Entry 5MMZ (X-ray diffraction, 2.40 A resolution); this record covers chains A and B.

Chain A:
Name: Metal transporter CNNM2
Source organism: Mus musculus
UniProt: Q3TWN3 (CNNM2_MOUSE); numbering as in UniProt (aligned over 430-584)
Amino-acid sequence (156 residues; each row starts with the number of its first residue):
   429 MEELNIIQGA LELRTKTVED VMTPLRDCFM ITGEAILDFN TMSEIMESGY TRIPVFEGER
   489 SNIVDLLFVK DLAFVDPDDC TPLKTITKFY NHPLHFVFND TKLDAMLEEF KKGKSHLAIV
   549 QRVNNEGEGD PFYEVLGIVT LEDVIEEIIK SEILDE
Disordered / not traced: 579-584
Construct notes: initiating methionine (429)
Swiss-Prot annotation at these positions:
  - mutagenesis: Asn527 (N527A: No effect on N-glycosylation)
Reported in the primary citation:
  - conformationally variable residues (order/disorder transition): Asn553 to Pro559
  - mutagenesis - F526A, D528A, D528N, V551A, V551T, N553A, N553T: unchanged binding to Protein tyrosine phosphatase type IVA 1 (chain B)

Chain B:
Name: Protein tyrosine phosphatase type IVA 1
Source organism: Mus musculus
Notes: EC 3.1.3.48
UniProt: Q63739 (TP4A1_MOUSE); residues 1-173 here = UniProt positions 1-173
Amino-acid sequence (173 residues; numbered 1 to 173; the number before each row is that of its first residue):
     1 MARMNRPAPV EVTYKNMRFL ITHNPTNATL NKFIEELKKY GVTTIVRVCE ATYDTTLVEK
    61 EGIHVLDWPF DDGAPPSNQI VDDWLSLVKI KFREEPGCCI AVHCVAGLGR APVLVALALI
   121 EGGMKYEDAV QFIRQKRRGA FNSKQLLYLE KYRPKMRLRF KDSNGHRNNC CIQ
Disordered / not traced: 1-7, 158-173
Cystine bridges: Cys49-Cys104
Swiss-Prot annotation at these positions:
  - region: Gly97 to Phe132 (Interaction with ATF5)
  - active site: Asp72 (Proton donor), Cys104 (Phosphocysteine intermediate)
  - binding site (phosphate): Val105 to Arg110
  - binding site (substrate): Arg110
  - modified residue: Cys170 (Cysteine methyl ester)
  - lipidation: Cys170 (S-farnesyl cysteine)
  - mutagenesis: Cys104 (C104S: Abolishes activity)
Reported in the primary citation:
  - contacts within the chain: Asp72-Arg110
  - conformationally variable residues (loop rearrangement, side-chain flip): Val48 to Thr55, Trp68 to Ser77, His103 to Arg110, Arg137 to Ser143
  - catalytic residues: Asp72, Cys104, Arg110 (citing earlier work)

Chain A / chain B interface:
Pairs across the interface (25):
  Phe526(A) - Arg138(B)
  Asp528(A) - Arg138(B)  salt bridge
  Val551(A) - Gly139(B)
  Glu556(A) - Asp72(B)
  Glu556(A) - Gly73(B)
  Glu556(A) - Asn142(B)  hydrogen bond (backbone-side chain)
  Glu556(A) - Lys144(B)
  Gly557(A) - Asp72(B)
  Gly557(A) - Gly73(B)
  Gly557(A) - Asn142(B)  hydrogen bond (backbone-side chain)
  Asp558(A) - Asp72(B)  hydrogen bond (backbone-side chain)
  Asp558(A) - Gly73(B)  hydrogen bond (side chain-backbone)
  Asp558(A) - Gly107(B)
  Asp558(A) - Gly109(B)
  Asp558(A) - Arg110(B)  salt bridge
  Asp558(A) - Gln145(B)  hydrogen bond
  Pro559(A) - Gly107(B)
  Pro559(A) - Leu108(B)
  Pro559(A) - Gly139(B)
  Pro559(A) - Phe141(B)
  Pro559(A) - Asn142(B)
  Phe560(A) - Leu108(B)  hydrophobic
  Tyr561(A) - Leu108(B)  hydrophobic
  Tyr561(A) - Arg137(B)
  Tyr561(A) - Arg138(B)  hydrogen bond (side chain-backbone)
Interface residues without a listed pair, chain A (10 interface residues in all): Asn553
Interface residues without a listed pair, chain B (15 interface residues in all): Ala74, Ala140
Interface features reported in the paper:
  - specific contacts: Asp528(A)-Arg138(B) (salt bridge), Glu556(A)-Lys144(B), Asp558(A)-Arg110(B)
  - interface residues, chain A: Phe526(A), Asn553(A), Pro559(A), Phe560(A), Tyr561(A)
  - interface residues, chain B: Asp71(B), Leu108(B), Ala140(B), Phe141(B)

Overview:
The interface between chain A and chain B involves 10 residues on one side and 15 on the other, with 6
hydrogen bonds and 2 salt bridges. Among the polar pairs are Asp528(A)-Arg138(B), Asp558(A)-Arg110(B) and
Glu556(A)-Asn142(B). The paper describes a salt bridge between Asp528(A) and Arg138(B); contacts between
Glu556(A) and Lys144(B) and Asp558(A) and Arg110(B). The paper reports catalytic residues Asp72(B), Cys104(B)
and Arg110(B); F526A, D528A and D528N of chain A, among others, leave binding to Protein tyrosine phosphatase
type IVA 1 (chain B) unchanged; 7 substitutions were tested in all.
Chain A is Metal transporter CNNM2 and chain B is Protein tyrosine phosphatase type IVA 1, both from Mus
musculus; the structure, Structure of PRL-1 in complex with the Bateman domain of CNNM2, was determined by
X-ray diffraction together with 5LXQ from the same study.
